PDB entry 6QGB | X-ray diffraction, 2.20 A resolution | chain A

# Chain A
Name: Mono(2-hydroxyethyl) terephthalate hydrolase
From: Ideonella sakaiensis
Notes: EC 3.1.1.102
UniProt: A0A0K8P8E7 (MHETH_IDESA); residue numbers follow UniProt; this construct covers 20-603
Sequence (596 residues; row label = number of the first residue in the row):
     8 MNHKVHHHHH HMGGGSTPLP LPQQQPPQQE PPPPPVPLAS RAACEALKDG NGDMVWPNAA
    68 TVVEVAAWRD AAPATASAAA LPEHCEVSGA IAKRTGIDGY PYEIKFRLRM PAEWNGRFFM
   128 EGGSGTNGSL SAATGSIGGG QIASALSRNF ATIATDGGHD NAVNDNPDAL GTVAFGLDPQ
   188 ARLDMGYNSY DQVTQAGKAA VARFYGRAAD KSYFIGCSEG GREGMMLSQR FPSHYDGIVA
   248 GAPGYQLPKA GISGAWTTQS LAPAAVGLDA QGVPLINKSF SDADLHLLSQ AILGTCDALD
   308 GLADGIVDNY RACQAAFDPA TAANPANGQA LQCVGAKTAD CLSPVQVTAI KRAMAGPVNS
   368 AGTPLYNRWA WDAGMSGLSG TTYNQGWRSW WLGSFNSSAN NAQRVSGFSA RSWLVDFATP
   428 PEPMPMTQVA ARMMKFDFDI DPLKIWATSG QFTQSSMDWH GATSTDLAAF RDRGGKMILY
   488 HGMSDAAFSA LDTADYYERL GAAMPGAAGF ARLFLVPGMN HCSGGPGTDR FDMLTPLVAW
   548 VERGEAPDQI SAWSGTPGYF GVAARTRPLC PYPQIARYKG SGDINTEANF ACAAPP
Unresolved in the structure: 8-42, 56-59
Construct notes: initiating methionine (8); expression tag (9-19)
Disulfide bonds: Cys51-Cys92, Cys224-Cys529, Cys303-Cys320, Cys340-Cys348, Cys577-Cys599
Bound ions: Ca2+: Asp304, Asp307, Leu309, Asp311, Ile313
Ligand contacts: benzoic acid (BEZ): Gly132, Ser225, Glu226, Leu254, Ala257, Trp397, Arg411, Phe415, Ser416, Ser419, Ala494, Phe495, His528
UniProt features mapped onto this chain:
  - active site: Ser225 (Acyl-ester intermediate), Asp492 (Charge relay system), His528 (Charge relay system)
  - binding site (4-[(2-hydroxyethoxy)carbonyl]benzoate): Gly132, Glu226, Arg411, Ser416, His528
  - binding site (Ca(2+)): Asp304, Asp307, Leu309, Asp311, Ile313
What the authors report for this chain:
  - specificity-determining residues: Arg411
  - mutagenesis - R411A, R411Q: decreased binding to benzoate
  - mutagenesis - R411A, R411Q: abolished catalytic activity on MHET
  - mutagenesis - R411A, R411A/S419G/F424N, R411Q, S416A, S416A/F424N, S419G, F424N, F424Q: increased catalytic activity on BHET
  - mutagenesis - H488A: unchanged catalytic activity
  - mutagenesis - F495A: decreased catalytic activity on MHET
  - mutagenesis - R411A, R411Q, F495A: decreased catalytic activity on MpNPT
  - mutagenesis - W397A: increased catalytic activity
  - mutagenesis - S416A, S419G: unchanged catalytic activity on MHET
  - mutagenesis - R411A, R411Q: decreased binding to MpNPT

# Overview
Ligands of chain A: benzoic acid. The Ca2+ site is built by Asp304, Asp307, Leu309, Asp311 and Ile313. UniProt
lists 3 active-site residues, 5 residues binding 4-[(2-hydroxyethoxy)carbonyl]benzoate and 5 Ca2+-binding
residues. From the paper: R411A, R411A/S419G/F424N and R411Q, among others, increase catalytic activity on
BHET; the specificity determinant Arg411; 11 substitutions were tested in all.
Chain A is Mono(2-hydroxyethyl) terephthalate hydrolase (Ideonella sakaiensis); the structure, Crystal
structure of Ideonella sakaiensis MHETase bound to benzoic acid, was determined by X-ray diffraction together
with 6QG9, 6QGA and 6QGC from the same study.
